Entry 3FYP (X-ray diffraction, 1.85 A resolution); this record covers chains A and D of the 4 polymer chains in the assembly.

== Chain A (and D) ==
Protein: 3-deoxy-D-manno-octulosonic acid 8-phosphate synthetase
Source organism: Neisseria meningitidis serogroup B
Notes: EC 2.5.1.55; chain D of this document is another copy of the same molecule, construct and numbering; everything in this record applies to it too
Reference sequence: Q9JZ55 (KDSA_NEIMB); residues 1-280 here = UniProt positions 1-280
Chain sequence (280 residues; each row starts with the number of its first residue):
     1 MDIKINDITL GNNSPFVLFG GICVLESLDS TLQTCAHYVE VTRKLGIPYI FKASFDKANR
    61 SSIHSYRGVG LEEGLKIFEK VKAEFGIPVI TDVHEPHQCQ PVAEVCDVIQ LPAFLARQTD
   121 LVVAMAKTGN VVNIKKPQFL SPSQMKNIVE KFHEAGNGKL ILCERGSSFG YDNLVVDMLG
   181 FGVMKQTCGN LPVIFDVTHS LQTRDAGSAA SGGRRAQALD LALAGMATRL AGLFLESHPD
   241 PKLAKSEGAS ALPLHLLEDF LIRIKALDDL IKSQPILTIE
Disordered / not traced: 204-210, 239-252, 279-280 (chain D: 64-65, 204-212, 240-250, 278-280)
Sequence notes: engineered mutation Cys-23 (Asn in Q9JZ55), Ser-246 (Cys in Q9JZ55), Glu-247 (Asp in Q9JZ55), Ala-249 (Pro in Q9JZ55)

== How chain A and chain D interact ==
Pairs across the interface (6; chain A residue first):
  Phe-169(A) / Gly-170(D)
  Phe-169(A) / Tyr-171(D)  hydrophobic
  Gly-170(A) / Phe-169(D)
  Gly-170(A) / Gly-170(D)
  Tyr-171(A) / Phe-169(D)  hydrophobic
  Tyr-171(A) / Asn-173(D)
Also at the interface, not in a pair above, chain A (4 interface residues in all): Asn-173

== In short ==
The chain A/chain D interface involves 4 residues from each chain.
Both chains are 3-deoxy-D-manno-octulosonic acid 8-phosphate synthetase (Neisseria meningitidis serogroup B).
Entry 3FYP (Crystal structure of the quadruple mutant (N23C/C246S/D247E/P249A) of 3-deoxy-D-manno-octulosonate
8-phosphate synthase (KDO8PS) from Neisseria meningitidis) was determined by X-ray diffraction, deposited
together with 3FYO.
